Entry 5L5W (X-ray diffraction, 2.80 A resolution); this record covers chains I and Y of the 28 polymer chains in the assembly.

[Chain I]
Name: Proteasome subunit beta type-3
Source organism: Saccharomyces cerevisiae (strain ATCC 204508 / S288c)
Notes: EC 3.4.25.1
Reference sequence: P25451 (PSB3_YEAST); residues 0-204 here correspond to UniProt positions 1-205 (UniProt number = residue number + 1)
Chain sequence (205 residues; each row starts with the number of its first residue; numbering starts at 0):
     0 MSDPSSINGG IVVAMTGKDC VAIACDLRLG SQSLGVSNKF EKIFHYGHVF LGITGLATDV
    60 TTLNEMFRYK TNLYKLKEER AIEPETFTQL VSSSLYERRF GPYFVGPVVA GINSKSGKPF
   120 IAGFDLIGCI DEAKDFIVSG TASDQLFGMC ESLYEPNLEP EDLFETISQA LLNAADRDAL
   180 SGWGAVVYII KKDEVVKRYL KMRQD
Disordered / not traced: 0
Metal / ion sites: Mg2+ site 1: D177, S180; Mg2+ site 2: D204 (shared with A164(Y), D167(Y), S170(Y) of chain Y)

[Chain Y]
Name: Proteasome subunit beta type-5
Source organism: Homo sapiens
Notes: EC 3.4.25.1
Reference sequence: chimeric construct of P28074, P30656: residues 1-138 from P28074 (PSB5_HUMAN) positions 60-197 (UniProt number = residue number + 59); residues 139-211 from P30656 positions 215-287 (UniProt number = residue number + 76)
Chain sequence (211 residues; numbered 1 to 211; the number before each row is that of its first residue):
     1 TTTLAFKFRH GVIVAADSRA TAGAYIASQT VKKVIEINPY LLGTMAGGAA DCSFWERLLA
    61 RQCRIYELRN KERISVAAAS KLLANMVYQY KGMGLSMGTM ICGWDKRGPG LYYVDSEGNR
   121 ISGATFSVGS GSVYAYGVLD SNYKWDLSVE DALYLGKRSI LAAAHRDAYS GGSVNLYHVT
   181 EDGWIYHGNH DVGELFWKVK EEEGSFNNVI G
Metal / ion sites: Mg2+: A164, D167, S170 (shared with D204(I) of chain I)
What the authors report for this chain:
  - catalytic residues: T1

[Chain I / chain Y interface]
Contacting residue pairs (39):
  R27(I) - A168(Y)
  S32(I) - R166(Y)
  S32(I) - D167(Y)
  S32(I) - A168(Y)  hydrogen bond (backbone-backbone)
  S32(I) - Y169(Y)
  L33(I) - Y134(Y)
  L33(I) - R166(Y)
  G34(I) - R166(Y)  hydrogen bond (backbone-side chain)
  N37(I) - N208(Y)
  N37(I) - V209(Y)
  K38(I) - N208(Y)  hydrogen bond (side chain-backbone)
  Q144(I) - Y25(Y)
  D175(I) - I26(Y)
  D175(I) - Q29(Y)
  R176(I) - Y25(Y)
  R176(I) - I26(Y)  hydrogen bond (side chain-backbone)
  R176(I) - A27(Y)  hydrogen bond (side chain-backbone)
  D177(I) - A24(Y)
  D177(I) - I26(Y)
  A178(I) - A24(Y)  hydrogen bond (backbone-backbone)
  A178(I) - I26(Y)
  A178(I) - A168(Y)
  W182(I) - H165(Y)  hydrogen bond (side chain-backbone)
  K200(I) - W197(Y)
  K200(I) - G211(Y)
  M201(I) - W197(Y)
  R202(I) - G172(Y)  hydrogen bond (side chain-backbone)
  R202(I) - D191(Y)  salt bridge
  R202(I) - G193(Y)
  Q203(I) - H165(Y)  hydrogen bond (backbone-side chain)
  Q203(I) - F196(Y)
  Q203(I) - W197(Y)
  Q203(I) - V209(Y)
  D204(I) - R19(Y)  salt bridge
  D204(I) - A164(Y)
  D204(I) - S170(Y)
  D204(I) - G171(Y)
  D204(I) - G172(Y)  hydrogen bond (side chain-backbone)
  D204(I) - V192(Y)
Interface residues without a listed pair, chain I (20 interface residues in all): Q31, V35, L179
Interface residues without a listed pair, chain Y (27 interface residues in all): T21, S28, I210

[In short]
The interface between chain I and chain Y involves 20 residues on one side and 27 on the other, with 10
hydrogen bonds and 2 salt bridges. Polar pairs include R202(I)-D191(Y), D204(I)-R19(Y) and G34(I)-R166(Y).
D177(I) and S180(I) form the Mg2+ site 1. The paper reports the catalytic residue T1(Y).
Here chain I is Proteasome subunit beta type-3 (Saccharomyces cerevisiae (strain ATCC 204508 / S288c)) and
chain Y is Proteasome subunit beta type-5 (Homo sapiens). Entry 5L5W (Yeast 20S proteasome with human beta5c
(1-138) and human beta6 (97-111; 118-133)) was determined by X-ray diffraction together with 5L52, 5L54, 5L55,
5L5A, 5L5B, 5L5D and 30 further entries from the same study.
